2K9U - chains A and B; structure by solution NMR.

== Chain A ==
Molecule: Gamma filamin
Organism: Homo sapiens
Reference sequence: Q59H94 (Q59H94_HUMAN); residues 6-119 here correspond to UniProt positions 919-1032 (UniProt number = residue number + 913)
Chain sequence (119 residues; numbered 1 to 119; the number before each row is that of its first residue):
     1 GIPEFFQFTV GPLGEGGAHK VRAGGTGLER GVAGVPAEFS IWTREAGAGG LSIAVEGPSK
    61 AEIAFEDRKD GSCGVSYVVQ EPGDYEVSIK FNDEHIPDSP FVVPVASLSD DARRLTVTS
Construct notes: expression tag (1-5)

== Chain B ==
Molecule: Filamin-binding LIM protein 1
Reference sequence: Q8WUP2 (FBLI1_HUMAN); residue numbers follow UniProt; this construct covers 1-24
Chain sequence (24 residues; numbered 1 to 24; the number before each row is that of its first residue):
     1 MASKPEKRVA SSVFITLAPP RRDV
UniProt features mapped onto this chain:
  - mutagenesis: Lys7 to Arg8 (Localizes to cell-ECM adhesions; abolishes FLNA and FLNC interactions; failed to decorate actin filaments)
From the paper describing this entry:
  - mutagenesis - S11D/V13A (12.5-fold): decreased binding to IgFLNa21

== Chain A / chain B interface ==
Pairs across the interface (24; chain A residue first):
  Ala48(A) - Leu17(B)
  Gly49(A) - Thr16(B)
  Gly49(A) - Leu17(B)
  Gly50(A) - Thr16(B)
  Leu51(A) - Phe14(B)
  Leu51(A) - Ile15(B)
  Ser52(A) - Phe14(B)
  Ile53(A) - Val13(B)
  Ile53(A) - Phe14(B)
  Ala54(A) - Ser11(B)
  Val55(A) - Ala10(B)
  Val55(A) - Ser11(B)
  Glu56(A) - Arg8(B)
  Glu56(A) - Val9(B)
  Gly57(A) - Arg8(B)
  Gly57(A) - Val9(B)
  Pro58(A) - Arg8(B)
  Pro58(A) - Val9(B)
  Ser59(A) - Val9(B)
  Lys60(A) - Ala10(B)
  Lys60(A) - Ser11(B)
  Ile63(A) - Val13(B)
  Glu86(A) - Arg8(B)
  Phe91(A) - Leu17(B)
Interface residues without a listed pair, chain A (19 interface residues in all): Thr43, Phe65, Asp84
Interface residues without a listed pair, chain B (11 interface residues in all): Ser12, Pro19
Interface features reported in the paper:
  - interface residues, chain B: Lys7(B), Val13(B), Phe14(B), Ile15(B)

== In short ==
The interface between chain A and chain B involves 19 residues on one side and 11 on the other. From UniProt:
2 mutagenesis sites on chain B. The paper reports that S11D/V13A of chain B reduce binding to IgFLNa21;
interface residues Lys7(B), Val13(B) and Phe14(B) among others.
Here chain A is Gamma filamin (Homo sapiens) and chain B is Filamin-binding LIM protein 1. Entry 2K9U
(Solution NMR structure of the Filamin-migfilin complex) was determined by solution NMR.
